PDB entry 7L05 | X-ray diffraction, 2.21 A resolution | chains A and B of the 6 polymer chains in the assembly

Chain A:
Name: Tubulin alpha-1B chain
Organism: Sus scrofa
Reference sequence: Q2XVP4 (TBA1B_PIG); residue numbers follow UniProt; this construct covers 1-451
Amino-acid sequence (451 residues; row label = number of the first residue in the row):
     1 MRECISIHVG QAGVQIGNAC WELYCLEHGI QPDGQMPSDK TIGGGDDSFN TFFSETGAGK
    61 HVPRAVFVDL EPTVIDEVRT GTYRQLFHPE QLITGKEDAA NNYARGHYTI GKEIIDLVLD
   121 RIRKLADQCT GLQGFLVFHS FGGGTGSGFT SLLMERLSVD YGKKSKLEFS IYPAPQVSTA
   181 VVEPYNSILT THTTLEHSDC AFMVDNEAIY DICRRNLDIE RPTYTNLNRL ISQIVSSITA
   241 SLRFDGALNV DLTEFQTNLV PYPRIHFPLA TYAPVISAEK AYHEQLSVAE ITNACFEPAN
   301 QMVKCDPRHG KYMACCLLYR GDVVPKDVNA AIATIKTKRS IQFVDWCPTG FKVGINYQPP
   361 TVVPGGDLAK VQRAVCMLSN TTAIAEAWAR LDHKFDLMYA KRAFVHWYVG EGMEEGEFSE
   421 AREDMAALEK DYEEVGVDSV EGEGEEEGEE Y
Disordered / not traced: 440-451
Ion coordination: Ca2+: D39, T41, G44, E55
Small-molecule neighbours: GTP (guanosine-5'-triphosphate): G10, Q11, A12, Q15, I16, D69, D98, A99, A100, N101, S140, G142, G143, G144, T145, G146, I171, P173, V177, S178, T179, E183, N206, Y224, L227, N228, I231
Curated features (UniProtKB/Swiss-Prot):
  - motif: M1 to C4 (MREC motif)
  - active site: E254
  - binding site (GTP): G10, Q11, A12, Q15, E71, A99, S140, G143, G144, T145, G146, T179, E183, N206, Y224, N228, L252
  - binding site (Mg(2+)): E71
  - site: Y451 (Involved in polymerization)
  - modified residue: K40 (N6,N6,N6-trimethyllysine), S48 (Phosphoserine), S232 (Phosphoserine), Y282 (3'-nitrotyrosine), R339 (Omega-N-methylarginine), S439 (Phosphoserine), E443 (5-glutamyl polyglutamate), E445 (5-glutamyl polyglutamate), Y451 (3'-nitrotyrosine)
  - cross-link (Glycyl lysine isopeptide (Lys-Gly)): K326 (interchain with G-Cter in ubiquitin), K370 (interchain with G-Cter in ubiquitin)

Chain B:
Name: Tubulin beta chain
Organism: Sus scrofa
Reference sequence: P02554 (TBB_PIG); the author numbering skips numbers that UniProt does not, so the offset changes along the chain: 1-358 = UniProt 1-358; 367-453 = UniProt 359-445
Amino-acid sequence (445 residues; each row starts with the number of its first residue; note: 8 numbers in that range are skipped by the numbering (no residue carries them; nothing is unmodelled there)):
     1 MREIVHIQAG QCGNQIGAKF WEVISDEHGI DPTGSYHGDS DLQLERINVY YNEAAGNKYV
    61 PRAILVDLEP GTMDSVRSGP FGQIFRPDNF VFGQSGAGNN WAKGHYTEGA ELVDSVLDVV
   121 RKESESCDCL QGFQLTHSLG GGTGSGMGTL LISKIREEYP DRIMNTFSVV PSPKVSDTVV
   181 EPYNATLSVH QLVENTDETY CIDNEALYDI CFRTLKLTTP TYGDLNHLVS ATMSGVTTCL
   241 RFPGQLNADL RKLAVNMVPF PRLHFFMPGF APLTSRGSQQ YRALTVPELT QQMFDAKNMM
   301 AACDPRHGRY LTVAAVFRGR MSMKEVDEQM LNVQNKNSSY FVEWIPNNVK TAVCDIPP
   367 RGLKMSATFI GNSTAIQELF KRISEQFTAM FRRKAFLHWY TGEGMDEMEF TEAESNMNDL
   427 VSEYQQYQDA TADEQGEFEE EGEEDEA
Disordered / not traced: 276-281, 367, 437-453
Ion coordination: Mg2+: Q11 (together with GDP); Ca2+: E111 (shared with 1 residue of chain C)
Small-molecule neighbours: GDP (guanosine-5'-diphosphate): G10, Q11, C12, Q15, I16, D67, N99, S138, G140, G141, G142, T143, G144, V169, P171, V175, D177, E181, N204, L207, Y222, L225, N226
Curated features (UniProtKB/Swiss-Prot):
  - motif: M1 to I4 (MREI motif)
  - binding site (GTP): Q11, E69, S138, G142, T143, G144, N204, N226
  - binding site (Mg(2+)): E69
  - modified residue: S40 (Phosphoserine), K58 (N6-acetyllysine), S172 (Phosphoserine), T285 (Phosphothreonine), T290 (Phosphothreonine), R318 (Omega-N-methylarginine), E446 (5-glutamyl polyglutamate)
  - cross-link (Glycyl lysine isopeptide (Lys-Gly)): K58 (interchain with G-Cter in ubiquitin), K324 (interchain with G-Cter in ubiquitin)

Chain A / chain B interface:
Pairs across the interface - 56 pairs, chain A then chain B:
  Q11(A) - Q245(B)  hydrogen bond
  P72(A) - R2(B)
  K96(A) - M1(B)  hydrogen bond (backbone-backbone)
  K96(A) - D128(B)  salt bridge
  E97(A) - M1(B)
  E97(A) - C129(B)
  E97(A) - R162(B)  salt bridge
  D98(A) - D249(B)
  D98(A) - K252(B)  salt bridge
  A100(A) - R251(B)
  A100(A) - K252(B)
  A100(A) - V255(B)
  N101(A) - K252(B)
  R105(A) - R251(B)
  P175(A) - N347(B)
  S178(A) - K350(B)  hydrogen bond
  T179(A) - Q245(B)
  T179(A) - L246(B)
  T179(A) - N256(B)  hydrogen bond (backbone-side chain)
  A180(A) - N256(B)
  A180(A) - K350(B)
  V181(A) - N256(B)  hydrogen bond (backbone-side chain)
  V181(A) - I345(B)  hydrophobic
  V181(A) - P346(B)
  V181(A) - N347(B)
  V181(A) - K350(B)
  Y210(A) - D327(B)
  E220(A) - K324(B)
  R221(A) - M323(B)
  R221(A) - K324(B)
  R221(A) - D327(B)  salt bridge
  Y224(A) - Q245(B)
  K394(A) - N347(B)  hydrogen bond
  L397(A) - E343(B)
  L397(A) - W344(B)
  M398(A) - W344(B)  hydrogen bond (backbone-backbone)
  M398(A) - P346(B)
  K401(A) - F260(B)
  K401(A) - W344(B)
  K401(A) - A436(B)
  R402(A) - F260(B)
  A403(A) - P259(B)
  A403(A) - F260(B)  hydrophobic
  F404(A) - V255(B)
  F404(A) - N256(B)
  F404(A) - V258(B)
  F404(A) - P259(B)  hydrogen bond (backbone-backbone)
  F404(A) - T312(B)
  F404(A) - I345(B)  hydrophobic
  H406(A) - V258(B)
  H406(A) - P259(B)  hydrogen bond (side chain-backbone)
  H406(A) - F260(B)
  H406(A) - P261(B)
  W407(A) - A254(B)
  W407(A) - V255(B)
  W407(A) - V258(B)  hydrogen bond (side chain-backbone)
Other interface residues (no listed pair), chain A (27 interface residues in all): V182
Other interface residues (no listed pair), chain B (31 interface residues in all): M257, S322, N348

Overview:
27 residues of chain A face 31 of chain B across their interface, with 10 hydrogen bonds and 4 salt bridges.
Polar pairs include K96(A)-D128(B), E97(A)-R162(B) and D98(A)-K252(B). Bound to chain A: GTP. Chain B binds
GDP.
Here chain A is Tubulin alpha-1B chain and chain B is Tubulin beta chain, both from Sus scrofa. Entry 7L05
(Complex of novel maytansinoid M24 bound to T2R-TTL (two tubulin alpha/beta heterodimers, RB3 stathmin-like
domain, and ...) was determined by X-ray diffraction.
